PDB entry 5S66 | X-ray diffraction, 2.10 A resolution | chains B and E of the 6 polymer chains in the assembly

# Chain B
Molecule: Tubulin beta-2B chain
From: Bos taurus
UniProtKB: Q6B856 (TBB2B_BOVIN); the author numbering skips numbers that UniProt does not, so the offset changes along the chain: 1-42 = UniProt 1-42; 45-360 = UniProt 43-358; 369-455 = UniProt 359-445
Amino-acid sequence (445 residues; row label = number of the first residue in the row; note: 10 numbers in that range are skipped by the numbering (no residue carries them; nothing is unmodelled there)):
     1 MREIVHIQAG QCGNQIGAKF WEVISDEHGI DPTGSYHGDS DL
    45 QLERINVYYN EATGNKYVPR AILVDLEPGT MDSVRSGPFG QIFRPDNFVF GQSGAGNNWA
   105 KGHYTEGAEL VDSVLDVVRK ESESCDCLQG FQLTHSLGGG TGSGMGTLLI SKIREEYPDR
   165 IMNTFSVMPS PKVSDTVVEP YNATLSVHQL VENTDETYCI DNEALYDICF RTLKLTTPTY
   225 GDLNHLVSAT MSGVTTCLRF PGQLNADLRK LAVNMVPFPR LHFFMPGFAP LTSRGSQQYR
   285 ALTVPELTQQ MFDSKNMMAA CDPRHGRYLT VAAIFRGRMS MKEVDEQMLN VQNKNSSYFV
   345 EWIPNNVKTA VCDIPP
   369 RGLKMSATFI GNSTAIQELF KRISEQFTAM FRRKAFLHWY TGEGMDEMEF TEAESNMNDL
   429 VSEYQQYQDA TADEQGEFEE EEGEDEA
Not modelled in the structure: 276-284, 439-455
Curated features (UniProtKB/Swiss-Prot):
  - motif: M1 to I4 (MREI motif)
  - binding site (GTP): Q11, E71, S140, G144, T145, G146, N206, N228
  - binding site (Mg(2+)): E71
  - modified residue: S40 (Phosphoserine), T57 (Phosphothreonine), K60 (N6-acetyllysine), S174 (Phosphoserine), T287 (Phosphothreonine), T292 (Phosphothreonine), R320 (Omega-N-methylarginine), E448 (5-glutamyl polyglutamate)
  - cross-link (Glycyl lysine isopeptide (Lys-Gly)): K60 (interchain with G-Cter in ubiquitin), K326 (interchain with G-Cter in ubiquitin)
Metal / ion sites: Mg2+: Q11 (together with GDP)
Residues lining bound ligands: GDP (guanosine-5'-diphosphate): G10, Q11, C12, Q15, I16, D69, A99, N101, S140, G142, G143, G144, T145, G146, S147, V171, P173, V177, D179, E183, N206, L209, Y224, L227, N228

# Chain E
Molecule: Stathmin-4
From: Rattus norvegicus
UniProtKB: P63043 (STMN4_RAT); residues 5-145 here correspond to UniProt positions 49-189 (UniProt number = residue number + 44)
Amino-acid sequence (143 residues; each row starts with the number of its first residue):
     3 MADMEVIELN KCTSGQSFEV ILKPPSFDGV PEFNASLPRR RDPSLEEIQK KLEAAEERRK
    63 YQEAELLKHL AEKREHEREV IQKAIEENNN FIKMAKEKLA QKMESNKENR EAHLAAMLER
   123 LQEKDKHAEE VRKNKELKEE ASR
Not modelled in the structure: 3-5, 29-43, 144-145
Construct notes: initiating methionine (3); expression tag (4)
Curated features (UniProtKB/Swiss-Prot):
  - modified residue: S46 (Phosphoserine)
Residues lining bound ligands: LVV (4-[(4-methylphenyl)methyl]-1,4-thiazinane 1,1-dioxide): A86, E89, N90, F93

# Interface between chain B and chain E
Pairs across the interface (27):
  H107(B) - K75(E)  hydrogen bond
  Y108(B) - H78(E)  hydrogen bond
  Y108(B) - E79(E)
  Y108(B) - V82(E)  hydrophobic
  Y108(B) - I83(E)
  L152(B) - E79(E)
  S155(B) - L72(E)
  S155(B) - K75(E)
  S155(B) - R76(E)  hydrogen bond
  K156(B) - R76(E)
  K156(B) - E79(E)  salt bridge
  R158(B) - L68(E)
  E159(B) - L69(E)
  E159(B) - L72(E)
  E159(B) - R76(E)  salt bridge
  P162(B) - E65(E)
  Q193(B) - K75(E)
  E196(B) - H71(E)  salt bridge
  T409(B) - E89(E)
  E411(B) - V82(E)
  E411(B) - A86(E)
  G412(B) - V82(E)
  G412(B) - K85(E)
  G412(B) - A86(E)
  M413(B) - V82(E)
  D414(B) - K85(E)  salt bridge
  E417(B) - H78(E)  salt bridge
Interface residues without a listed pair, chain B (18 interface residues in all): T109, G410

# Summary
Chain B and chain E form an interface of 18 and 14 residues respectively; the contacts include 3 hydrogen
bonds and 5 salt bridges. Among the polar pairs are K156(B)-E79(E), E159(B)-R76(E) and E196(B)-H71(E). Bound
to chain B: GDP. Bound to chain E: compound LVV.
Chain B is Tubulin beta-2B chain (Bos taurus) and chain E is Stathmin-4 (Rattus norvegicus); the structure,
Tubulin-Z2856434929-complex, was determined by X-ray diffraction (same publication as 5S4L, 5S4M, 5S4N, 5S4O,
5S4P, 5S4Q and 52 further entries).
